PDB entry 7T9P | electron microscopy, 2.00 A resolution | chains C and B of the 4 polymer chains in the assembly

[Chain C]
Protein: viral protein 3
Organism: enterovirus D68
UniProtKB: A0A097BW12 (A0A097BW12_9ENTO); residues 1-247 here correspond to UniProt positions 318-564 (UniProt number = residue number + 317)
Amino-acid sequence (247 residues; numbered 1 to 247; the number before each row is that of its first residue):
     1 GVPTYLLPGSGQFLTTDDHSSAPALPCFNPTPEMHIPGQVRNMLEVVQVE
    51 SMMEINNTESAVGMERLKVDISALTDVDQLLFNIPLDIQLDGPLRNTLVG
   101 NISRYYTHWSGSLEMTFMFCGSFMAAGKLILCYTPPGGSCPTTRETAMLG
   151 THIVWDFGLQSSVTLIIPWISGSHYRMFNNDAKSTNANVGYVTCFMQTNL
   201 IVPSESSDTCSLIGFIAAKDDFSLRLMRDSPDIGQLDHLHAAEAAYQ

[Chain B]
Protein: viral protein 2
Organism: enterovirus D68
UniProtKB: A0A097BW12 (A0A097BW12_HED68); residues 10-247 here correspond to UniProt positions 79-316 (UniProt number = residue number + 69)
Amino-acid sequence (238 residues; each row starts with the number of its first residue):
    10 SDRVLQLKLGNSAIVTQEAANYCCAYGEWPNYLPDHEAVAIDKPTQPETA
    60 TDRFYTLKSVKWETGSTGWWWKLPDALNNIGMFGQNVQHHYLYRSGFLIH
   110 VQCNATKFHQGALLVVAIPEHQRGAHNTNTSPGFDDIMKGEEGGTFNHPY
   160 VLDDGTSLACATIFPHQWINLRTNNSATIVLPWMNAAPMDFPLRHNQWTL
   210 AIIPVVPLGTRTTSSMVPITVSIAPMCCEFNGLRHAIT

[Chain C / chain B interface]
Pairs across the interface (83):
  M34(C) - E46(B)
  M34(C) - N194(B)
  M34(C) - A195(B)
  M34(C) - P197(B)
  H35(C) - E37(B)  salt bridge
  H35(C) - E46(B)  hydrogen bond (backbone-side chain)
  P37(C) - Y35(B)  hydrophobic
  P37(C) - E37(B)
  P37(C) - P191(B)  hydrophobic
  P37(C) - W192(B)
  P37(C) - M193(B)
  G38(C) - Y35(B)
  V49(C) - T171(B)
  V49(C) - I172(B)  hydrophobic
  E50(C) - T171(B)  hydrogen bond (backbone-side chain)
  S51(C) - A168(B)
  S51(C) - C169(B)
  S51(C) - T171(B)
  M52(C) - L167(B)
  M52(C) - A168(B)  hydrogen bond (backbone-backbone)
  M52(C) - W177(B)  hydrophobic
  E54(C) - Y159(B)  hydrogen bond
  G63(C) - Y159(B)
  M64(C) - P158(B)  hydrophobic
  M64(C) - Y159(B)
  M64(C) - L167(B)  hydrophobic
  M64(C) - I212(B)  hydrophobic
  M64(C) - P213(B)
  R66(C) - Y159(B)
  L67(C) - L167(B)  hydrophobic
  K68(C) - P216(B)
  N96(C) - S166(B)
  N96(C) - A168(B)
  N96(C) - C169(B)
  T97(C) - C169(B)
  L98(C) - C169(B)
  L98(C) - I172(B)  hydrophobic
  N101(C) - C169(B)
  M118(C) - N179(B)
  F119(C) - N179(B)  hydrogen bond (backbone-side chain)
  F119(C) - R181(B)
  C120(C) - Q119(B)
  C120(C) - G120(B)
  C120(C) - A121(B)  hydrophobic
  C120(C) - N179(B)
  C120(C) - V215(B)  hydrophobic
  G121(C) - Q119(B)
  G121(C) - R181(B)
  S122(C) - K116(B)
  S122(C) - F117(B)
  S122(C) - H118(B)
  S122(C) - Q119(B)
  S122(C) - R181(B)  hydrogen bond (backbone-side chain)
  F123(C) - K116(B)  hydrogen bond (backbone-backbone)
  F123(C) - R181(B)
  M124(C) - K116(B)  hydrogen bond (backbone-backbone)
  M124(C) - F117(B)  hydrophobic
  A125(C) - R181(B)  hydrogen bond (backbone-side chain)
  G158(C) - R181(B)  hydrogen bond (backbone-side chain)
  S161(C) - N179(B)
  S161(C) - T182(B)
  V202(C) - R220(B)
  P203(C) - F117(B)  hydrophobic
  P203(C) - R220(B)  hydrogen bond (backbone-side chain)
  S204(C) - R220(B)  hydrogen bond (backbone-side chain)
  E205(C) - F117(B)
  E205(C) - T219(B)  hydrogen bond (backbone-side chain)
  E205(C) - R220(B)  hydrogen bond (backbone-backbone)
  E205(C) - T221(B)  hydrogen bond
  S206(C) - F117(B)
  S206(C) - R220(B)  hydrogen bond (backbone-side chain)
  S207(C) - Q119(B)
  S207(C) - G218(B)
  S207(C) - T219(B)  hydrogen bond (side chain-backbone)
  D208(C) - R220(B)  salt bridge
  T209(C) - Q119(B)  hydrogen bond (backbone-side chain)
  C210(C) - Q119(B)
  S211(C) - V215(B)
  I213(C) - W177(B)  hydrophobic
  I213(C) - V214(B)  hydrophobic
  I213(C) - V215(B)  hydrophobic
  F215(C) - W177(B)  hydrophobic
  H240(C) - N138(B)
Also at the interface, not in a pair above, chain C (45 interface residues in all): I36, V46, F157, L159
Also at the interface, not in a pair above, chain B (41 interface residues in all): T76, L123, A196, T222

[Overview]
Chain C and chain B form an interface of 45 and 41 residues respectively, with 18 hydrogen bonds and 2 salt
bridges. Polar pairs include H35(C)-E37(B), D208(C)-R220(B) and H35(C)-E46(B).
Chain C is viral protein 3 and chain B is viral protein 2, both from enterovirus D68; the structure, Cryo-EM
structure of Human Enterovirus D68 US/MO/14-18947 strain native virion, was determined by electron microscopy.
